PDB entry 7SNE | X-ray diffraction, 1.00 A resolution | chain A

== Chain A ==
Name: Pertussis toxin subunit 1
Source organism: Bordetella pertussis
Notes: EC 2.4.2.-, 2.4.2.30
Reference sequence: P04977 (TOX1_BORPE); residues 2-182 here correspond to UniProt positions 36-216 (UniProt number = residue number + 34)
Chain sequence (184 residues; each row starts with the number of its first residue; numbers below 1 keep their minus sign (Gly-1 is residue -1)):
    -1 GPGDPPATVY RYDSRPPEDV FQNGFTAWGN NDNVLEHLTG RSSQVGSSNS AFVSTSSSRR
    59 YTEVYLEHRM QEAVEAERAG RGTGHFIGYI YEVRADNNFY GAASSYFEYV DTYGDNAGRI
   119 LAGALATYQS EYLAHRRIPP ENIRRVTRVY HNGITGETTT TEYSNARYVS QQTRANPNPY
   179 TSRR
Unresolved in the structure: -1 to 1, 182
Differences from the reference sequence: expression tag (-1 to 1); variant Glu34 (Asp68 in P04977); engineered mutation Ser41 (Cys75 in P04977)
UniProt features mapped onto this chain:
  - active site: His35, Glu129
  - binding site (NAD(+)): Trp26
Residues lining bound ligands: BaAD (9XR; [(2R,3S,4R,5R)-5-(6-amino-9H-purin-9-yl)-3,4-dihydroxyoxolan-2-yl]methyl [(2R,3S,4R,5S)-5-(3-carbamoylanilino)-3,4-dihydroxyoxolan-2-yl]methyl dihydrogen diphosphate (non-preferred name)): Tyr8, Arg9, Tyr10, Asp11, Ser12, Arg13, Thr24, Ala25, Trp26, His35, Leu36, Gly38, Ser41, Gln42, Ser52, Thr53, Ser54, Tyr59, Thr60, Tyr63, Glu129
Reported in the primary citation:
  - catalytic residues: Glu129
  - mutagenesis - Y59A, E129D: abolished catalytic activity
  - mutagenesis - Y63A: decreased catalytic activity
  - mutagenesis - S54Q, V62Y: unchanged catalytic activity
  - mutagenesis - Q127D: decreased catalytic activity on HsGalphai3

== In short ==
Bound to chain A: BaAD. Curated annotation (UniProt) lists active-site residues His35 and Glu129 and
NAD+-binding residue Trp26. From the paper: the catalytic residue Glu129; Y59A and E129D abolish catalytic
activity; 6 substitutions were tested in all.
Chain A is Pertussis toxin subunit 1 (Bordetella pertussis); the structure, Pertussis toxin S1 subunit bound
to BaAD, was determined by X-ray diffraction (same publication as 7SKI, 7SKK, 7SKY and 7U6Z).
